Entry 9BDX (X-ray diffraction, 3.60 A resolution); this record covers chains A and C of the 4 polymer chains in the assembly.

== Chain A ==
Molecule: Transcription factor p65
Organism: Mus musculus
UniProt: Q04207 (TF65_MOUSE); numbering as in UniProt (aligned over 19-304)
Sequence (287 residues; numbered 18 to 304; the number before each row is that of its first residue):
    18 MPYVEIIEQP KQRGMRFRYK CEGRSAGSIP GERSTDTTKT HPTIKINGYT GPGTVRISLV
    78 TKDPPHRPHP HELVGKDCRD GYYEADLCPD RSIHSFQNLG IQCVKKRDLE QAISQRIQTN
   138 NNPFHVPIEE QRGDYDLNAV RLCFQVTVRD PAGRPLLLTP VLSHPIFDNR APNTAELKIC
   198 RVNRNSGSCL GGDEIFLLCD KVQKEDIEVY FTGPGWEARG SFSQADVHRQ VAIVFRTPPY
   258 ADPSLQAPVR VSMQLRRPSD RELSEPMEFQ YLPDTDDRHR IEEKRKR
Not modelled in the structure: 18, 295-304
Construct notes: initiating methionine (18)

== Chain C ==
Molecule: 19-nt DNA strand
Sequence (19 nucleotides; each row starts with the number of its first residue):
   101 ACTGGGAACT TCCAGTGAT
Not modelled in the structure: 118-119

== Interface between chain A and chain C ==
Residue-residue contacts (6):
  Arg33(A) - DG105(C)  base contact
  Arg33(A) - DG106(C)  hydrogen bond to the base
  Arg35(A) - DG105(C)  hydrogen bond to the base
  Arg41(A) - DT103(C)  phosphate contact
  Arg41(A) - DG104(C)  hydrogen bond to the base
  Arg41(A) - DG105(C)  hydrogen bond to the base
Interface residues without a listed pair, chain A (4 interface residues in all): Gly44
Interface residues without a listed pair, chain C (5 interface residues in all): DA107

== Overview ==
Chain A and chain C form an interface of 4 and 5 residues respectively, with 4 hydrogen bonds. Polar pairs
include Arg33(A)-DG106(C), Arg35(A)-DG105(C) and Arg41(A)-DG104(C).
Here chain A is Transcription factor p65 (Mus musculus) and chain C is a 19-nt DNA strand. Entry 9BDX
(NF-kappaB RelA homo-dimer bound to CG-centric kappaB DNA) was determined by X-ray diffraction (same
publication as 9BDU, 9BDV and 9BDW).
